PDB entry 1QJ6 | X-ray diffraction, 2.20 A resolution | chains B and I of the 3 polymer chains in the assembly

Chain B:
Name: Thrombin
From: Homo sapiens
Notes: EC 3.4.21.5; fragment: alpha thrombin, residues 364-622
Reference sequence: P00734 (THRB_HUMAN); the construct lacks a stretch of the UniProt sequence, so the offset changes along the chain: 16-37 = UniProt 364-385; 38-60 = UniProt 387-409; 61-77 = UniProt 419-435; 78-97 = UniProt 437-456; 7 more segments
Chain sequence (259 residues; row label = number of the first residue in the row; note: 1 number in that range is skipped by the numbering (no residue carries it; nothing is unmodelled there); a row labelled like 60A-60I holds insertion residues (60A, then the next letters in order)):
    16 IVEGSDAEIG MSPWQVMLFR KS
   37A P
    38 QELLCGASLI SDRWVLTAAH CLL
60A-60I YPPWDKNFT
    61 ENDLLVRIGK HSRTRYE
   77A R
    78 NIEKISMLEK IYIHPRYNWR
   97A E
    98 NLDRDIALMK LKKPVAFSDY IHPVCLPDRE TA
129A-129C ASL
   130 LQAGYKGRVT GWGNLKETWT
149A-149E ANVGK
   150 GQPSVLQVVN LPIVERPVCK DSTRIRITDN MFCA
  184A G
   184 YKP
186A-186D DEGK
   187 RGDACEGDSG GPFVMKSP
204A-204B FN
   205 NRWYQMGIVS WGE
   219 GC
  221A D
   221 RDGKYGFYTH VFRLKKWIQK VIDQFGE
UniProt features mapped onto this chain:
  - region: Ala-183 to Val-200 (High affinity receptor-binding region which is also known as the TP508 peptide)
  - active site (Charge relay system): His-57, Asp-102, Ser-195
  - glycosylation: Asn-60G (N-linked (GlcNAc...) (complex) asparagine)
Disulfide bonds: Cys-42/Cys-58, Cys-168/Cys-182, Cys-191/Cys-220
Covalent attachments: gr167088 (167) linked to Ser-195
Ligand contacts: gr167088 (167; 6-carbamimidoyl-2-[2-hydroxy-5-(3-methoxy-phenyl)-indan-1-yl]-hexanoic acid): His-57, Trp-60D, Glu-97A, Asn-98, Leu-99, Trp-148, Ile-174, Asp-189, Ala-190, Cys-191, Glu-192, Gly-193, Asp-194, Val-213, Ser-214, Trp-215, Gly-216, Glu-217, Gly-219, Cys-220, Gly-226

Chain I:
Name: Hirugen
Notes: fragment: peptide fragment of hirudin
Reference sequence: P28501 (ITHA_HIRME); numbering as in UniProt (aligned over 55-64)
Chain sequence (10 residues; row label = number of the first residue in the row):
    55 DFEEIPEEYL
Modified residues: Tyr-63 (o-sulfo-l-tyrosine; TYS)

Interface between chain B and chain I:
Pairs across the interface (21):
  Phe-34(B) / Phe-56(I)  hydrophobic
  Lys-36(B) / Leu-64(I)
  Gln-38(B) / Phe-56(I)
  Leu-40(B) / Phe-56(I)
  Leu-65(B) / Ile-59(I)  hydrophobic
  Leu-65(B) / Tyr-63(I)
  Arg-67(B) / Ile-59(I)
  Arg-73(B) / Asp-55(I)  salt bridge
  Arg-73(B) / Phe-56(I)
  Thr-74(B) / Asp-55(I)
  Thr-74(B) / Phe-56(I)
  Thr-74(B) / Glu-57(I)  hydrogen bond (backbone-backbone)
  Arg-75(B) / Glu-57(I)
  Tyr-76(B) / Glu-57(I)  hydrogen bond (backbone-side chain)
  Tyr-76(B) / Glu-58(I)
  Tyr-76(B) / Pro-60(I)
  Tyr-76(B) / Tyr-63(I)
  Glu-80(B) / Tyr-63(I)
  Ile-82(B) / Tyr-63(I)
  Met-84(B) / Tyr-63(I)
  Gln-151(B) / Asp-55(I)
Interface residues without a listed pair, chain B (16 interface residues in all): Glu-39, Lys-81
Interface residues without a listed pair, chain I (9 interface residues in all): Glu-62

In short:
16 residues of chain B and 9 residues of chain I are in contact; the contacts include 2 hydrogen bonds and 1
salt bridge. Polar contacts include Arg-73(B)/Asp-55(I), Tyr-76(B)/Glu-57(I) and Thr-74(B)/Glu-57(I). Gr167088
is covalently linked to Ser-195(B).
Here chain B is Thrombin (Homo sapiens) and chain I is Hirugen. Entry 1QJ6 (Novel Covalent Active Site
Thrombin Inhibitors) was determined by X-ray diffraction (same publication as 1QJ1, 1QJ7 and 1QHR).
